1U22 - chain A; structure by X-ray diffraction, 2.65 A resolution.

[Chain A]
Name: 5-methyltetrahydropteroyltriglutamate--homocysteine methyltransferase
Organism: Arabidopsis thaliana
Notes: EC 2.1.1.14
Reference sequence: O50008 (METE_ARATH); numbering as in UniProt (aligned over 1-765)
Chain sequence (765 residues; each row starts with the number of its first residue):
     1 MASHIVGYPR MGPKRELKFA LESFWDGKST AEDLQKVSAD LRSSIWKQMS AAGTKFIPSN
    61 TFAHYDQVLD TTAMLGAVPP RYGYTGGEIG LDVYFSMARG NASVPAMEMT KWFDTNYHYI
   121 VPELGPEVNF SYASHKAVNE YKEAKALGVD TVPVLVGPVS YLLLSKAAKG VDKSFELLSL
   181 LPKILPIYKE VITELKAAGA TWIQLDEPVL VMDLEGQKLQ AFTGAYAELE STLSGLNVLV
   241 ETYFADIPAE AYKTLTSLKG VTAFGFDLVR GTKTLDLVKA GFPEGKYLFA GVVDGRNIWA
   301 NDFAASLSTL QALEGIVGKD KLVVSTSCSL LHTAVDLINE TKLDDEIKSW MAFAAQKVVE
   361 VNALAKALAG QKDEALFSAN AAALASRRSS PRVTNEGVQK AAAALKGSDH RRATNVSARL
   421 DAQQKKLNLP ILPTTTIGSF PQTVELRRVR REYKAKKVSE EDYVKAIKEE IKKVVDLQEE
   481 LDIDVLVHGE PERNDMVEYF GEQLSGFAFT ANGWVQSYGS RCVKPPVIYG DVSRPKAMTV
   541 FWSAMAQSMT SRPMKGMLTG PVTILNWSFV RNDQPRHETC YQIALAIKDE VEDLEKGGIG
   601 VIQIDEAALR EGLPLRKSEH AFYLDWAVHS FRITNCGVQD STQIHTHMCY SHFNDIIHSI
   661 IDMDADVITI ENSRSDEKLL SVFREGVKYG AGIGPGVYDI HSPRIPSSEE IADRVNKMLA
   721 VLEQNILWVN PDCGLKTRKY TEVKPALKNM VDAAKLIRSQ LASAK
Not modelled in the structure: 1, 448-460, 761-765
Modified positions: Mse1 (selenomethionine); Mse11, Mse49, Mse74, Mse97, Mse107, Mse109, Mse212, Mse351, Mse496, Mse538, Mse545, Mse549, Mse554, Mse557, Mse648, Mse663, Mse718, Mse750 (selenomethionine; parent Met)
Construct notes: modified residue (1, 11, 49, 74, 97, 107, 109, 212, 351, 496, 538, 545, 549, 554, 557, 648, 663, 718, 750)
Ion coordination: Zn2+ site 1: Cys649, Cys733; Zn2+ site 2: His658, Asp662
Ligand contacts:
  - 2-amino-4-mercapto-butyric acid (HCS): Ile437, Gly438, Ser439, Glu490, Mse496, Mse557, Asp605, Ala607, His647, Cys649, Cys733, Gly734
  - (6S)-5,6,7,8-tetrahydrofolate (THG): Arg15, Lys18, Glu22, Asp495, Mse496, Val497, Trp514, Ser517, Tyr518, Ser520, Arg521, Cys522, Val523, Pro526, Trp567
UniProt features mapped onto this chain:
  - active site: His701 (Proton donor)
  - binding site (5-methyltetrahydropteroyltri-L-glutamate): Lys18, Asn116, Arg521, Cys522, Trp567
  - binding site (L-homocysteine): Ile437 to Ser439, Asp605
  - binding site (L-methionine): Ile437 to Ser439, Glu490, Asp605
  - binding site (Zn(2+)): His647, Cys649, His658, Asp662, Glu671, Cys733

[Overview]
Bound to chain A: 2-amino-4-mercapto-butyric acid and (6S)-5,6,7,8-tetrahydrofolate. The Zn2+ site 1 is built
by Cys649 and Cys733. His658 and Asp662 form the Zn2+ site 2. From UniProt: active-site residue His701, 5
residues binding 5-methyltetrahydropteroyltri-L-glutamate, 4 L-homocysteine-binding residues and 5
L-methionine-binding residues.
Chain A is 5-methyltetrahydropteroyltriglutamate--homocysteine methyltransferase (Arabidopsis thaliana); the
structure, A. thaliana cobalamine independent methionine synthase, was determined by X-ray diffraction (same
publication as 1U1J, 1U1U and 1U1H).
